7UCX - chains H and L of the 3 polymer chains in the assembly; structure by X-ray diffraction, 1.72 A resolution.

Chain H:
Protein: 11H1 Fab Heavy chain
From: Homo sapiens
Notes: antibody fragment or engineered binder
Chain sequence (224 residues; each row starts with the number of its first residue):
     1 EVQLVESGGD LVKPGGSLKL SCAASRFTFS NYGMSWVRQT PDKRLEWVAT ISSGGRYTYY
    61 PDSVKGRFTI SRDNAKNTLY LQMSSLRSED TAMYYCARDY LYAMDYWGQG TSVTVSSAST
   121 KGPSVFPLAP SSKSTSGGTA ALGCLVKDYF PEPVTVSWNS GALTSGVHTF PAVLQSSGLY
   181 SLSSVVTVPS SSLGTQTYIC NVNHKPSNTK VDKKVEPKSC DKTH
Unresolved in the structure: 131-137, 193-194, 216-224
Cystine bridges: C22-C96, C144-C200

Chain L:
Protein: 11H1 Fab Light chain
From: Homo sapiens
Notes: antibody fragment or engineered binder
Chain sequence (219 residues; row label = number of the first residue in the row):
     1 DVVMTQTPLS LPVSLGDQAS ISCRSSQSLV YSNGNTYLHW YLQKPGQSPK VLMYKVSNRF
    61 SGVSDRFSGS GSGTDFTLKI SRVEAEDLGV YFCSQSTHVP LTFGAGTKLE LKRTVAAPSV
   121 FIFPPSDEQL KSGTASVVCL LNNFYPREAK VQWKVDNALQ SGNSQESVTE QDSKDSTYSL
   181 SSTLTLSKAD YEKHKVYACE VTHQGLSSPV TKSFNRGEC
Unresolved in the structure: 219
Cystine bridges: C23-C93, C139-C199

Chain H / chain L interface:
Pairs across the interface (66):
  Q39(H) with Q43(L), hydrogen bond
  K43(H) with V90(L); F92(L); A105(L), hydrogen bond (side chain-backbone)
  R44(H) with A105(L)
  L45(H) with F92(L), hydrophobic; F103(L)
  W47(H) with P100(L), hydrophobic; L101(L); F103(L)
  Y95(H) with Q43(L); S48(L)
  Y100(H) with F60(L), hydrophobic
  Y102(H) with Y37(L), hydrophobic; H39(L), hydrogen bond (backbone-side chain); Y54(L), hydrophobic; K55(L)
  A103(H) with H39(L); Y41(L); V51(L), hydrophobic
  M104(H) with Y41(L), hydrogen bond (backbone-side chain); V51(L); F103(L), hydrophobic
  D105(H) with K50(L); V51(L), hydrogen bond (backbone-backbone); F60(L)
  Y106(H) with K50(L)
  W107(H) with Y41(L); S48(L), hydrogen bond (backbone-side chain); P49(L)
  G108(H) with S48(L), hydrogen bond (backbone-side chain)
  Q109(H) with G46(L), hydrogen bond (side chain-backbone); Q47(L); S48(L), hydrogen bond (side chain-backbone)
  F126(H) with S126(L); Q129(L)
  P127(H) with S126(L); E128(L)
  L128(H) with F123(L)
  A129(H) with F123(L)
  T139(H) with F121(L)
  A141(H) with F121(L), hydrophobic; F123(L)
  L145(H) with S136(L)
  K147(H) with Q129(L); S136(L)
  H168(H) with N142(L), hydrogen bond; N143(L); S179(L)
  F170(H) with L140(L), hydrophobic; S167(L); T169(L); S179(L); L180(L); S181(L)
  P171(H) with S167(L), hydrogen bond (backbone-side chain); V168(L)
  V173(H) with Q165(L); E166(L); S167(L)
  L174(H) with Q165(L), hydrogen bond (backbone-side chain)
  Q175(H) with Q165(L)
  S183(H) with S181(L)
  V185(H) with L140(L), hydrophobic
  T187(H) with N142(L)
  K213(H) with E128(L), salt bridge
Interface residues without a listed pair, chain H (40 interface residues in all): V37, E46, P61, L101, A140, L142, T169
Interface residues without a listed pair, chain L (40 interface residues in all): S96, V99, G106, V138

Overview:
The chain H/chain L interface involves 40 residues from each chain; the contacts include 12 hydrogen bonds and
1 salt bridge. Polar contacts include K213(H)-E128(L), Q39(H)-Q43(L) and K43(H)-A105(L).
Here chain H is 11H1 Fab Heavy chain and chain L is 11H1 Fab Light chain, both from Homo sapiens. Entry 7UCX
(LRP8 11H1 Fab complexed to a cyclized CR1 peptide) was determined by X-ray diffraction.
